1G7B - chains C and D of the 4 polymer chains in the assembly; structure by X-ray diffraction, 1.30 A resolution.

[Chain C]
Name: Insulin A-chain
Notes: fragment: a-chain
UniProt: P01308 (INS_HUMAN); residues 1-21 here correspond to UniProt positions 87-107 (UniProt number = residue number + 86)
Amino-acid sequence (21 residues; numbered 1 to 21; the number before each row is that of its first residue):
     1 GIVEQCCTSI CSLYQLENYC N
Disulfides: Cys-6/Cys-11

[Chain D]
Name: Insulin B-chain
Notes: fragment: b-chain
UniProt: P01308 (INS_HUMAN); residues 1-30 here correspond to UniProt positions 25-54 (UniProt number = residue number + 24)
Amino-acid sequence (30 residues; each row starts with the number of its first residue):
     1 FVNQHLCGSH LVEALYLVCG ERGFFYTPKT
Disordered / not traced: 30
Bound ions: Zn2+ site 1: His-5, His-10; Zn2+ site 2 near His-10 (its only coordinating residue here)

[How chain C and chain D interact]
Disulfides between the chains: Cys-7(C)/Cys-7(D), Cys-20(C)/Cys-19(D)
Pairs across the interface (23; chain C residue first):
  Ile-2(C) with Leu-15(D), hydrophobic; Tyr-26(D), hydrophobic
  Val-3(C) with Gln-4(D); Tyr-26(D); Pro-28(D)
  Cys-6(C) with Cys-7(D); Leu-11(D), hydrophobic
  Cys-7(C) with Val-2(D); Cys-7(D), disulfide; Leu-11(D), hydrophobic
  Leu-13(C) with Val-18(D)
  Leu-16(C) with Ala-14(D), hydrophobic; Leu-15(D)
  Glu-17(C) with Val-18(D); Arg-22(D), salt bridge
  Tyr-19(C) with Leu-15(D), hydrophobic; Phe-24(D)
  Cys-20(C) with Cys-19(D), disulfide; Gly-23(D)
  Asn-21(C) with Arg-22(D); Gly-23(D), hydrogen bond (backbone-backbone); Phe-24(D), hydrogen bond (side chain-backbone); Phe-25(D)
Other interface residues (no listed pair), chain C (11 interface residues in all): Glu-4

[Summary]
The interface between chain C and chain D involves 11 residues on one side and 14 on the other, with 2
disulfide bonds, 2 hydrogen bonds and 1 salt bridge. Polar contacts include Glu-17(C)/Arg-22(D),
Asn-21(C)/Phe-24(D) and Asn-21(C)/Gly-23(D).
Here chain C is Insulin A-chain and chain D is Insulin B-chain. Entry 1G7B (1.3 A structure of T3R3 human
insulin at 100 K) was determined by X-ray diffraction together with 1G7A from the same study.
